PDB entry 6SRB | X-ray diffraction, 1.65 A resolution | chains A and B

Chain A (and B):
Molecule: Uncharacterized protein
Organism: Trametes pubescens
Notes: chain B of this document is another copy of the same molecule, construct and numbering; everything in this record applies to it too
Chain sequence (261 residues; each row starts with the number of its first residue):
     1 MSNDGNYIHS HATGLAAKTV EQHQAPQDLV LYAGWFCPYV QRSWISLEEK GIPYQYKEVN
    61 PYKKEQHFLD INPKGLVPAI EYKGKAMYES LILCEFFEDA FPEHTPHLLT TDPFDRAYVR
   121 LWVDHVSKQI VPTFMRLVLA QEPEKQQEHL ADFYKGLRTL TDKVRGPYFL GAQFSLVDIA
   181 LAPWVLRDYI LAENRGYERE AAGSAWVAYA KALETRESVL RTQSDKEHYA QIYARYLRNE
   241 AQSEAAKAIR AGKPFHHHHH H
Not modelled in the structure: 1-9, 231-261 (chain B: 1-10, 244-261)
Residues lining bound ligands: glutathione (GSH): Phe36, Cys37, Pro38, Tyr39, Arg42, Pro61, Lys64, Gly75, Leu76, Val77, Pro78, Glu89, Ser90
Reported in the primary citation:
  - binding site for glutathione: Cys37, Arg238, Gln242
  - catalytic residues: Cys37

Interface between chain A and chain B:
Pairs across the interface (37):
  Lys85(A) with Phe114(B)
  Ala86(A) with Phe114(B)
  Met87(A) with Phe114(B), hydrophobic; Ala117(B), hydrophobic; Tyr118(B)
  Tyr88(A) with Leu121(B)
  Glu89(A) with Leu121(B)
  Ile92(A) with Ala117(B); Arg120(B); Leu121(B), hydrophobic; Asp124(B)
  Glu95(A) with Arg120(B), salt bridge
  Phe96(A) with Pro113(B); Phe114(B), hydrophobic
  Asp99(A) with Pro113(B); Arg116(B), salt bridge; Arg120(B), salt bridge
  Ala100(A) with Pro113(B), hydrophobic
  Pro113(A) with Phe96(B); Asp99(B); Ala100(B), hydrophobic
  Phe114(A) with Lys85(B); Ala86(B); Phe96(B), hydrophobic
  Asp115(A) with Lys85(B), salt bridge
  Arg116(A) with Asp99(B), salt bridge
  Ala117(A) with Met87(B); Ile92(B)
  Tyr118(A) with Met87(B)
  Arg120(A) with Ile92(B); Glu95(B), salt bridge; Asp99(B), salt bridge; Arg120(B)
  Leu121(A) with Tyr88(B); Glu89(B)
  Asp124(A) with Ile92(B)
  His125(A) with Tyr88(B)

In short:
20 residues of chain A face 18 of chain B across their interface; the contacts include 7 salt bridges. Among
the polar pairs are Glu95(A)-Arg120(B), Asp99(A)-Arg116(B) and Asp99(A)-Arg120(B). Bound to chain A:
glutathione. The paper reports the catalytic residue Cys37(A); a binding site for glutathione at Cys37(A),
Arg238(A) and Gln242(A).
Both chains are Uncharacterized protein (Trametes pubescens). Entry 6SRB (Crystal structure of glutathione
transferase Omega 3C from Trametes versicolor) was determined by X-ray diffraction, deposited together with
6SR8, 6SR9, 6SRA and 6HJS.
